5L6C - chains V and W of the 28 polymer chains in the assembly; structure by X-ray diffraction, 2.60 A resolution.

Chain V:
Protein: Proteasome subunit beta type-2
Organism: Saccharomyces cerevisiae (strain ATCC 204508 / S288c)
Notes: EC 3.4.25.1
UniProt: P25043 (PSB2_YEAST); residues 1-232 here correspond to UniProt positions 30-261 (UniProt number = residue number + 29)
Amino-acid sequence (232 residues; numbered 1 to 232; the number before each row is that of its first residue):
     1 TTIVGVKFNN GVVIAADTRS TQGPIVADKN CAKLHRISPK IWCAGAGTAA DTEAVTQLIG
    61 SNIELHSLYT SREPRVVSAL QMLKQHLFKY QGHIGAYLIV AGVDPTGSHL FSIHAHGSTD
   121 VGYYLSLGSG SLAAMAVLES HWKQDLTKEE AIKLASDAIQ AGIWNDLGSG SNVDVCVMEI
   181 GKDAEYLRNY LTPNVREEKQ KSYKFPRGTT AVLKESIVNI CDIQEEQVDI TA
Disordered / not traced: 227-232
Metal / ion sites: Mg2+: Ile163, Asp166, Ser169 (shared with 1 residue of chain L)

Chain W:
Protein: Proteasome subunit beta type-3
Organism: Saccharomyces cerevisiae (strain ATCC 204508 / S288c)
Notes: EC 3.4.25.1
UniProt: P25451 (PSB3_YEAST); residues 0-204 here correspond to UniProt positions 1-205 (UniProt number = residue number + 1)
Amino-acid sequence (205 residues; each row starts with the number of its first residue; numbering starts at 0):
     0 MSDPSSINGG IVVAMTGKDC VAIACDLRLG SQSLGVSNKF EKIFHYGHVF LGITGLATDV
    60 TTLNEMFRYK TNLYKLKEER AIEPETFTQL VSSSLYERRF GPYFVGPVVA GINSKSGKPF
   120 IAGFDLIGCI DEAKDFIVSG TASDQLFGMC ESLYEPNLEP EDLFETISQA LLNAADRDAL
   180 SGWGAVVYII KKDEVVKRYL KMRQD
Disordered / not traced: 0
Metal / ion sites: Mg2+: Asp204 (shared with 3 residues of chain K)

Chain V / chain W interface:
Contacting residue pairs (59):
  Gln22(V) with Phe146(W)
  Ile25(V) with Asp143(W); Phe146(W), hydrophobic
  Val26(V) with Phe146(W)
  Ala27(V) with Asp130(W); Phe146(W), hydrophobic
  Asp28(V) with Asp130(W)
  Lys29(V) with Glu150(W), salt bridge
  Ala49(V) with Cys128(W), hydrophobic
  Ala50(V) with Tyr95(W); Ile126(W), hydrophobic; Cys128(W), hydrophobic
  Asp51(V) with Tyr95(W), hydrogen bond; Arg98(W), salt bridge
  Ala54(V) with Tyr95(W)
  Tyr90(V) with Phe99(W), hydrophobic
  His93(V) with Arg98(W), hydrogen bond (backbone-side chain); Phe99(W)
  Ile94(V) with Phe99(W), hydrophobic
  Arg196(V) with Glu150(W), salt bridge
  Lys199(V) with Glu150(W); Ser151(W); Tyr153(W), hydrogen bond (side chain-backbone)
  Ser202(V) with Glu154(W), hydrogen bond
  Tyr203(V) with Ser151(W); Leu152(W), hydrophobic
  Lys204(V) with Asp161(W), salt bridge
  Phe205(V) with Gln168(W)
  Arg207(V) with Glu160(W), salt bridge; Asp161(W), salt bridge
  Gly208(V) with Glu164(W), hydrogen bond (backbone-side chain)
  Thr209(V) with Glu164(W)
  Thr210(V) with Glu164(W), hydrogen bond; Ser167(W); Gln168(W), hydrogen bond
  Ala211(V) with Leu199(W); Lys200(W), hydrogen bond (backbone-backbone)
  Val212(V) with Phe163(W), hydrophobic; Tyr198(W)
  Leu213(V) with Tyr198(W), hydrogen bond (backbone-backbone); Leu199(W); Lys200(W)
  Lys214(V) with Lys196(W); Arg197(W); Tyr198(W), hydrogen bond (backbone-backbone)
  Glu215(V) with Lys196(W); Arg197(W), salt bridge
  Ser216(V) with Val195(W); Lys196(W), hydrogen bond (backbone-backbone)
  Ile217(V) with Val194(W)
  Val218(V) with His44(W); Tyr187(W), hydrophobic; Val194(W), hydrogen bond (backbone-backbone); Lys196(W)
  Asn219(V) with His44(W)
  Ile220(V) with Gly46(W); Phe49(W), hydrophobic; Val194(W), hydrophobic
  Asp222(V) with Lys74(W), salt bridge
Also at the interface, not in a pair above, chain V (37 interface residues in all): Thr48, Gly95, Pro206
Also at the interface, not in a pair above, chain W (36 interface residues in all): His47, Asp124, Glu158, Thr165, Leu171

Overview:
37 residues of chain V and 36 residues of chain W are in contact; the contacts include 12 hydrogen bonds and 8
salt bridges. Polar contacts include Lys29(V)-Glu150(W), Asp51(V)-Arg98(W) and Arg196(V)-Glu150(W). The Mg2+
site is built by Ile163(V), Asp166(V) and Ser169(V).
Here chain V is Proteasome subunit beta type-2 and chain W is Proteasome subunit beta type-3, both from
Saccharomyces cerevisiae (strain ATCC 204508 / S288c). Entry 5L6C (Yeast 20S proteasome with mouse beta5i
(1-138) and mouse beta6 (97-111; 118-133) in complex with epoxyketone ...) was determined by X-ray diffraction
together with 5L52, 5L54, 5L55, 5L5A, 5L5B, 5L5D and 30 further entries from the same study.
